Entry 9AS0 (electron microscopy, 3.38 A resolution); this record covers chains C and D of the 5 polymer chains in the assembly.

[Chain C]
Molecule: Guanine nucleotide-binding protein G(I)/G(S)/G(T) subunit beta-1
Source organism: Homo sapiens
Reference sequence: P62873 (GBB1_HUMAN); residues 2-340 here = UniProt positions 2-340
Amino-acid sequence (358 residues; each row starts with the number of its first residue; numbers below 1 keep their minus sign (Met-17 is residue -17)):
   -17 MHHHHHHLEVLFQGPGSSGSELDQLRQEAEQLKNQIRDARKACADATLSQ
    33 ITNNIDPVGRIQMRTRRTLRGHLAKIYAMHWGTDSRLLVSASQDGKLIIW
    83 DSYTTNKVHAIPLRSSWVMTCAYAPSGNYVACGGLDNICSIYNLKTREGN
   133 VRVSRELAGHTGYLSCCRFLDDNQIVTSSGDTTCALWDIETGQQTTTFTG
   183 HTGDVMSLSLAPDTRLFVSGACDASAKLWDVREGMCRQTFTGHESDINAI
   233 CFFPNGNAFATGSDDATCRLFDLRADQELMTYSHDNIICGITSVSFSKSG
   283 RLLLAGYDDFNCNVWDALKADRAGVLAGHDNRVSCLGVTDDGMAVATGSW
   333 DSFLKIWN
Not modelled in the structure: -17 to 12
Differences from the reference sequence: expression tag (-17 to 1)
Swiss-Prot annotation at these positions:
  - modified residue: Ser2 (N-acetylserine), His266 (Phosphohistidine)
  - natural variant: Leu30 (L30F: In MRD42; uncertain significance), Arg52 (R52G: In MRD42), Gly64 (G64V: In MRD42), Asp76 (D76E: In MRD42; D76G: In MRD42), Gly77 (G77S: In MRD42), Lys78 (K78R: In MRD42), Ile80 (I80N: In MRD42; I80T: In MRD42), His91 (H91R: In MRD42; uncertain significance), Ala92 (A92T: In MRD42), Pro94 (P94S: In MRD42), Leu95 (L95P: In MRD42), Arg96 (R96L: In MRD42), 5 further natural variant entries in UniProt

[Chain D]
Molecule: Guanine nucleotide-binding protein G(I)/G(S)/G(O) subunit gamma-2
Source organism: Homo sapiens
Reference sequence: P59768 (GBG2_HUMAN); numbering as in UniProt (aligned over 1-71)
Amino-acid sequence (71 residues; row label = number of the first residue in the row):
     1 MASNNTASIAQARKLVEQLKMEANIDRIKVSKAAADLMAYCEAHAKEDPL
    51 LTPVPASENPFREKKFFCAIL
Not modelled in the structure: 1-18, 62-71
Swiss-Prot annotation at these positions:
  - modified residue: Ala2 (N-acetylalanine), Cys68 (Cysteine methyl ester)
  - lipidation: Cys68 (S-geranylgeranyl cysteine)

[Interface between chain C and chain D]
Contacting residue pairs (46; chain C residue first):
  Cys25(C) with Ile28(D), hydrogen bond (side chain-backbone); Val30(D)
  Ala26(C) with Val30(D), hydrophobic
  Ala28(C) with Val30(D)
  Leu30(C) with Ala34(D), hydrophobic
  Ile37(C) with Met38(D), hydrophobic
  Val40(C) with Leu51(D), hydrophobic
  Met45(C) with Leu50(D), hydrophobic
  Arg49(C) with Phe61(D)
  Ser84(C) with Phe61(D)
  Tyr85(C) with Pro60(D); Phe61(D), hydrophobic
  Phe235(C) with Leu37(D), hydrophobic; Tyr40(D), hydrophobic; Cys41(D), hydrophobic
  Pro236(C) with Tyr40(D)
  Asn237(C) with Tyr40(D)
  Ala240(C) with Leu37(D), hydrophobic
  Leu252(C) with Leu37(D), hydrophobic
  Asp254(C) with Ala33(D)
  Arg256(C) with Asp26(D); Arg27(D); Ile28(D)
  Ala257(C) with Ile28(D)
  Asp258(C) with Arg27(D), salt bridge
  Gln259(C) with Val30(D)
  Leu261(C) with Val30(D), hydrophobic
  Ser279(C) with Asp48(D)
  Ser281(C) with Tyr40(D); Cys41(D); His44(D); Asp48(D), hydrogen bond
  Gly282(C) with Cys41(D), hydrogen bond (backbone-side chain)
  Arg283(C) with Cys41(D)
  Leu300(C) with Cys41(D), hydrophobic
  Asp323(C) with Pro49(D)
  Gly324(C) with Pro49(D); Leu50(D)
  Met325(C) with Pro49(D), hydrophobic; Leu50(D); Pro60(D)
  Ala326(C) with Phe61(D), hydrophobic
  Val327(C) with Leu50(D), hydrophobic
  Ile338(C) with Phe61(D), hydrophobic
  Asn340(C) with Asn59(D), hydrogen bond; Phe61(D)
Other interface residues (no listed pair), chain C (42 interface residues in all): Ile18, Ala21, Arg22, Ile33, Arg48, Trp63, Arg219, Lys280, Leu284
Other interface residues (no listed pair), chain D (24 interface residues in all): Glu22, Ala23, Lys29, Ala45, Glu47, Val54

[Summary]
42 residues of chain C and 24 residues of chain D are in contact, with 4 hydrogen bonds and 1 salt bridge.
Polar pairs include Asp258(C)-Arg27(D), Cys25(C)-Ile28(D) and Ser281(C)-Asp48(D).
Here chain C is Guanine nucleotide-binding protein G(I)/G(S)/G(T) subunit beta-1 and chain D is Guanine
nucleotide-binding protein G(I)/G(S)/G(O) subunit gamma-2, both from Homo sapiens. Entry 9AS0 (Global
reconstruction of 5-HT2AR bound to 2-bromo-LSD in complex with a mini-Gq protein and scFv16 obtained ...) was
determined by electron microscopy together with 9ARY, 9AS2, 9AS4, 9AS6, 9AS8 and 9ASA from the same study.
